5IRO - chains C and D of the 4 polymer chains in the assembly; structure by X-ray diffraction, 2.64 A resolution.

[Chain C]
Molecule: Beta-2-microglobulin
Organism: Homo sapiens
UniProtKB: P61769 (B2MG_HUMAN); residues 1-99 here correspond to UniProt positions 21-119 (UniProt number = residue number + 20)
Sequence (100 residues; each row starts with the number of its first residue; numbering starts at 0):
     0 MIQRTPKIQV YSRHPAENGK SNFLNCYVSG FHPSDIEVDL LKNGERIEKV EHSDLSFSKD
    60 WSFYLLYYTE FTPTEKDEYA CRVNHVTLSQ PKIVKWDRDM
Not modelled in the structure: 74-75, 98-99
Differences from the reference sequence: initiating methionine (0)
Disulfides: Cys-25/Cys-80
UniProt features mapped onto this chain:
  - modified residue: Gln-2 (Pyrrolidone carboxylic acid)
  - glycosylation: Ile-1 (N-linked (Glc) (glycation) isoleucine), Lys-19 (N-linked (Glc) (glycation) lysine), Lys-41 (N-linked (Glc) (glycation) lysine), Lys-48 (N-linked (Glc) (glycation) lysine), Lys-58 (N-linked (Glc) (glycation) lysine), Lys-91 (N-linked (Glc) (glycation) lysine), Lys-94 (N-linked (Glc) (glycation) lysine)

[Chain D]
Molecule: E3 19 kDa protein
Organism: Human adenovirus E serotype 4
UniProtKB: Q8BEL5 (Q8BEL5_ADE04); residues 1-108 here correspond to UniProt positions 24-131 (UniProt number = residue number + 23)
Sequence (108 residues; each row starts with the number of its first residue):
     1 AVVTEKADPC LTFNPDKCQL SFQPDGNRCA VLIKCGWECQ SVAIQYKNKT RNNTLASTWQ
    61 PGDPEWYTVS VPGADGFLRT VNNTFIFEHM CNTAMFMSRQ YHMWPPRK
Not modelled in the structure: 1-6
Disulfides: Cys-10/Cys-39, Cys-18/Cys-35, Cys-29/Cys-91
Reported in the primary citation:
  - contacts within the chain: Pro-9/Thr-12 (hydrogen bond), Asp-16/Asn-83 (hydrogen bond), Ser-98/Met-103 (backbone contact)

[How chain C and chain D interact]
Pairs across the interface - 11 pairs, chain C then chain D:
  Arg-12(C) / Met-97(D)  hydrogen bond
  His-13(C) / Met-97(D)
  His-13(C) / Tyr-101(D)
  Lys-19(C) / Gln-100(D)
  Lys-19(C) / Tyr-101(D)  hydrogen bond (backbone-side chain)
  Ser-20(C) / Met-97(D)
  Ser-20(C) / Gln-100(D)  hydrogen bond
  Ser-20(C) / Tyr-101(D)  hydrogen bond (backbone-side chain)
  Asn-21(C) / Met-97(D)
  Phe-22(C) / Met-97(D)  hydrophobic
  Glu-69(C) / Met-97(D)
Other interface residues (no listed pair), chain C (9 interface residues in all): Pro-14, Glu-16
Other interface residues (no listed pair), chain D (4 interface residues in all): Phe-96
Interface features reported in the paper:
  - interface residues, chain C: Lys-19(C), Ser-20(C)
  - interface residues, chain D: Met-97(D), Gln-100(D), Tyr-101(D)

[In short]
9 residues of chain C face 4 of chain D across their interface; the contacts include 4 hydrogen bonds. Among
the polar pairs are Arg-12(C)/Met-97(D), Lys-19(C)/Tyr-101(D) and Ser-20(C)/Gln-100(D). The paper reports
interface residues Lys-19(C), Ser-20(C) and Met-97(D) among others; contacts within the chain involving
Pro-9(D), Thr-12(D) and Cys-10(D) among others.
Here chain C is Beta-2-microglobulin (Homo sapiens) and chain D is E3 19 kDa protein (Human adenovirus E
serotype 4). Entry 5IRO (Crystal structure of a complex between the Human adenovirus type 4 E3-19K protein and
MHC class ...) was determined by X-ray diffraction.
